9CA8 - chains T and Y of the 20 polymer chains in the assembly; structure by electron microscopy, 3.92 A resolution.

[Chain T]
Name: Histone H2B 1.1
From: Xenopus laevis
UniProt: P02281 (H2B11_XENLA); residues 1-125 here correspond to UniProt positions 2-126 (UniProt number = residue number + 1)
Sequence (125 residues; each row starts with the number of its first residue):
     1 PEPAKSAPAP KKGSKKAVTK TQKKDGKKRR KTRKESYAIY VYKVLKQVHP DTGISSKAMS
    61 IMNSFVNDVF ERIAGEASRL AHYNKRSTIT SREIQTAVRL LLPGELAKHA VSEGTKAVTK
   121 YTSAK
Unresolved in the structure: 1-30
Sequence notes: conflict Thr32 (Ser33 in P02281)

[Chain Y]
Molecule: 285-nt DNA strand
Sequence (285 nucleotides; numbered -179 to 105; the number before each row is that of its first residue; numbers below 1 keep their minus sign (DA-179 is residue -179)):
  -179 ATCGAAGGGC GCCTATATAA GGGGGTGGGG GCGCGTTCGT CCTCCCTCTC CTCGCGGCGC
  -119 GAGTTTCAGG CAGCGCTGCG TCCTGCTGCG CACGTGGGAA GCCCTGCTGG AGAATCCCGG
   -59 TGCGCAGGCC GCTCAATTGG TCGTAGACAG CTCTAGCACC GCTTAAACGC AGCTACGCGC
     1 TGTCCCCCGC GTTTTAACCG CCAAGGGGAT TACTCCCTAG TCTCCAGGCA GCTGTCAGAT
    61 ATGTACATCC TGTGATCCCC GGGTACCGAG CTCGAATTCA CTGGC
Unresolved in the structure: -179 to -77, 59-105

[Chain T / chain Y interface]
Residue-residue contacts - 12 pairs, chain T then chain Y:
  Thr32(T) - DT31(Y)  hydrogen bond to the phosphate
  Tyr42(T) - DG-53(Y)  hydrogen bond to the phosphate
  Tyr42(T) - DG-52(Y)  phosphate contact
  Gly53(T) - DG-53(Y)  phosphate contact
  Ile54(T) - DA-54(Y)  sugar contact
  Ile54(T) - DG-53(Y)  hydrogen bond to the phosphate
  Ser55(T) - DA-54(Y)  phosphate contact
  Ser56(T) - DA-54(Y)  hydrogen bond to the phosphate
  Arg86(T) - DG-34(Y)  phosphate contact
  Arg86(T) - DA-33(Y)  salt bridge to the phosphate
  Ser87(T) - DG-34(Y)  hydrogen bond to the phosphate
  Thr88(T) - DG-34(Y)  phosphate contact
Other interface residues (no listed pair), chain T (11 interface residues in all): Arg33, Lys85
Other interface residues (no listed pair), chain Y (9 interface residues in all): DC-46, DA-45, DA-35

[In short]
The interface between chain T and chain Y involves 11 residues on one side and 9 on the other, with 5 hydrogen
bonds and 1 salt bridge. Polar contacts include Thr32(T)-DT31(Y), Tyr42(T)-DG-53(Y) and Ile54(T)-DG-53(Y).
Chain T is Histone H2B 1.1 (Xenopus laevis) and chain Y is a 285-nt DNA strand; the structure, Cryo-EM
structure of human SRCAP-nucleosome complex in the partially-engaged state (composite structure), was
determined by electron microscopy.
